PDB entry 7M57 | X-ray diffraction, 4.00 A resolution | chains E and U of the 109 polymer chains in the assembly

[Chain E]
Molecule: Coat protein
From: Satellite tobacco mosaic virus
UniProt: P17574 (COAT_STMV); residues 1-159 here = UniProt positions 1-159
Amino-acid sequence (159 residues; numbered 1 to 159; the number before each row is that of its first residue):
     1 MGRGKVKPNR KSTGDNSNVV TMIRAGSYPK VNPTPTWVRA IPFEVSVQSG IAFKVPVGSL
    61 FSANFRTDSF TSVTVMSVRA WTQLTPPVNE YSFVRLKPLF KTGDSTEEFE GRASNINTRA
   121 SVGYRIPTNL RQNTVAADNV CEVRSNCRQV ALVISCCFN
Not modelled in the structure: 1-15

[Chain U]
Molecule: 16-nt RNA strand
From: Satellite tobacco mosaic virus
Sequence (16 nucleotides; numbered 161 to 176; the number before each row is that of its first residue):
   161 AAAAAAAAAA AAAAAA
Not modelled in the structure: 171-176

[Interface between chain E and chain U]
Pairs across the interface - 9 pairs, chain E then chain U:
  Trp37(E) - A166(U)  sugar contact
  Val38(E) - A166(U)  hydrogen bond to the sugar
  Val38(E) - A167(U)  sugar contact
  Arg39(E) - A166(U)  sugar contact
  Arg39(E) - A167(U)  sugar contact
  Ala40(E) - A167(U)  sugar contact
  Met76(E) - A167(U)  sugar contact
  Ser155(E) - A167(U)  hydrogen bond to the phosphate
  Ser155(E) - A168(U)  hydrogen bond to the phosphate
Other interface residues (no listed pair), chain E (7 interface residues in all): Arg79
Other interface residues (no listed pair), chain U (4 interface residues in all): A169

[In short]
Chain E and chain U form an interface of 7 and 4 residues respectively; the contacts include 3 hydrogen bonds.
Polar contacts include Val38(E)-A166(U), Ser155(E)-A167(U) and Ser155(E)-A168(U).
Here chain E is Coat protein and chain U is a 16-nt RNA strand, both from Satellite tobacco mosaic virus.
Entry 7M57 (Crystallographic structure of a primitive orthorhombic crystal form of STMV) was determined by
X-ray diffraction (same publication as 5BKL, 5BKN, 7M2T, 7M2V, 7M3T and 7M50).
